5VO8 - chains C and I of the 9 polymer chains in the assembly; structure by X-ray diffraction, 3.30 A resolution.

[Chain C]
Molecule: DNA-directed RNA polymerase subunit beta
From: Thermus thermophilus (strain HB8 / ATCC 27634 / DSM 579)
Notes: EC 2.7.7.6
UniProtKB: Q8RQE9 (RPOB_THET8); residues 1-1119 here = UniProt positions 1-1119
Chain sequence (1119 residues; each row starts with the number of its first residue):
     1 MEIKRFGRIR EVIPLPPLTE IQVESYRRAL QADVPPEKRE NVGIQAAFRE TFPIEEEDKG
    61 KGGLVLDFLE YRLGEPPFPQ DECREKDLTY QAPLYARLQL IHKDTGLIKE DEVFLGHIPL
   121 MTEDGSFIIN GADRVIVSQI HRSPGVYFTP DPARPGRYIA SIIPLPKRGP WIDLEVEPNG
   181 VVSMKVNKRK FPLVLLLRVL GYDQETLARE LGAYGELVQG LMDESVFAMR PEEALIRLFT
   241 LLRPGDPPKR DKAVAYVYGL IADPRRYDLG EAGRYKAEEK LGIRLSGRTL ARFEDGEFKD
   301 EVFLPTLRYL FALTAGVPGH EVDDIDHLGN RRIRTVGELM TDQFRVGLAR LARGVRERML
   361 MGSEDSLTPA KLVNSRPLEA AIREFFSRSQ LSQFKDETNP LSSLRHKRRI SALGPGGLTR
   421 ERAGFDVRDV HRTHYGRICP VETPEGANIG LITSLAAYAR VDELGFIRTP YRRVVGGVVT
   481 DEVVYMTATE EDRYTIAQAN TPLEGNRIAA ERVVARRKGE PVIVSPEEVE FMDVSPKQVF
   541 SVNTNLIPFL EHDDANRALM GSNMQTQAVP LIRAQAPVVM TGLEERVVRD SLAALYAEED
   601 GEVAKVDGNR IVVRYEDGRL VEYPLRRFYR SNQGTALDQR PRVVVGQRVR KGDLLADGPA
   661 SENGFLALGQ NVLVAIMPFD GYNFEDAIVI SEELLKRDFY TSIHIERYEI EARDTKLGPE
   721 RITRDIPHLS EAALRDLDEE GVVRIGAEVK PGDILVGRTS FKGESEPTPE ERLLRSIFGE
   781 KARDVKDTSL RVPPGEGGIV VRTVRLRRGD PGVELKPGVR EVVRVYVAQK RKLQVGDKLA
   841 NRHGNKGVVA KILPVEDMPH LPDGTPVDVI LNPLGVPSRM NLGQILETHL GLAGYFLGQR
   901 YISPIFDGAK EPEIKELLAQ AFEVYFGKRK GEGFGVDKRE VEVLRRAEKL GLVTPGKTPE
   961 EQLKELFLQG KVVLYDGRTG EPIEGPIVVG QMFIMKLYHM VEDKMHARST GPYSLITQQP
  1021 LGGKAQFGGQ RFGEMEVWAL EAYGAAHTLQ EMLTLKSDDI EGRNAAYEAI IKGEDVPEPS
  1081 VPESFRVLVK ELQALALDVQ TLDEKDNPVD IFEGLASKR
Unresolved in the structure: 57-63, 421-424, 1119
What the authors report for this chain:
  - binding site for the 8-nt RNA strand (chain I): Gln-390, Arg-409, Asn-448
  - conformationally variable residues (order/disorder transition): Gly-414 to Gly-424

[Chain I]
Molecule: 8-nt RNA strand
From: Thermus thermophilus
Sequence (8 nucleotides; row label = number of the first residue in the row):
     1 XGGGGGGG
Modified positions: GTP (guanosine-5'-triphosphate) at position 1
Ion coordination: Mg2+: G8 (shared with 3 residues of chain D)

[Interface between chain C and chain I]
Residue-residue contacts (22; chain C residue first):
  Lys-188(C) / GTP_1(I)
  Gln-390(C) / G4(I)  hydrogen bond to the phosphate
  Gln-393(C) / G5(I)  base contact
  Phe-394(C) / G5(I)  hydrogen bond to the base
  Asp-396(C) / G5(I)  base contact
  His-406(C) / G5(I)  base contact
  Arg-409(C) / G5(I)  hydrogen bond to the phosphate
  Arg-409(C) / G6(I)  salt bridge to the phosphate
  Leu-413(C) / G4(I)  base contact
  Thr-419(C) / G3(I)  sugar contact
  Thr-419(C) / G4(I)  base contact
  Arg-420(C) / G3(I)  hydrogen bond to the sugar
  Arg-420(C) / G4(I)  hydrogen bond to the base
  Pro-444(C) / G6(I)  phosphate contact
  Asn-448(C) / G5(I)  hydrogen bond to the phosphate
  Ile-452(C) / G5(I)  sugar contact
  Gln-567(C) / G6(I)  hydrogen bond to the phosphate
  Gln-567(C) / G7(I)  hydrogen bond to the phosphate
  Lys-838(C) / G7(I)  hydrogen bond to the phosphate
  Lys-838(C) / G8(I)  salt bridge to the phosphate
  Lys-846(C) / G8(I)  salt bridge to the phosphate
  His-999(C) / G7(I)  sugar contact
Also at the interface, not in a pair above, chain C (19 interface residues in all): Arg-405, Glu-445

[In short]
Chain C and chain I form an interface of 19 and 7 residues respectively; the contacts include 9 hydrogen bonds
and 3 salt bridges. Polar contacts include Phe-394(C)/G5(I), Arg-420(C)/G4(I) and Arg-420(C)/G3(I). From the
paper: a binding site for the 8-nt RNA strand (chain I) at Gln-390(C), Arg-409(C) and Asn-448(C);
conformational variability at Gly-414(C).
Chain C is DNA-directed RNA polymerase subunit beta (Thermus thermophilus (strain HB8 / ATCC 27634 / DSM 579))
and chain I is an 8-nt RNA strand (Thermus thermophilus); the structure, X-ray crystal structure of a
bacterial reiterative transcription complex of pyrG promoter, was determined by X-ray diffraction, deposited
together with 5VOI.
